Entry 8G4P (X-ray diffraction, 2.25 A resolution); this record covers chains A and E of the 5 polymer chains in the assembly.

[Chain A]
Protein: 13T5 Fab heavy chain
Source organism: Homo sapiens
Notes: antibody fragment or engineered binder
Amino-acid sequence (232 residues; numbered 1 to 232; the number before each row is that of its first residue):
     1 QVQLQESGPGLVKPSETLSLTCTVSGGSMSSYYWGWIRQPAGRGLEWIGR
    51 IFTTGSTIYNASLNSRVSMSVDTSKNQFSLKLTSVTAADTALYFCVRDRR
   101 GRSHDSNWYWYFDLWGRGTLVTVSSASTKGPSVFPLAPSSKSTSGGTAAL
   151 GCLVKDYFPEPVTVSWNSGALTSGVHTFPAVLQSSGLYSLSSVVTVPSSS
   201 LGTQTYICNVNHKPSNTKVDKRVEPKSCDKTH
Disordered / not traced: 140-143, 227-232
Disulfide bonds: C22-C95, C152-C208
Glycans and other covalent adducts: N-acetylglucosamine (NAG) linked to N60

[Chain E]
Protein: Ara h 2 allergen
Source organism: Arachis hypogaea
UniProtKB: A0A445BYI5 (A0A445BYI5_ARAHY); numbering as in UniProt (aligned over 31-160)
Amino-acid sequence (135 residues; each row starts with the number of its first residue):
    26 GSAAARRCQSQLERANLRPCEQHLMQKIQRDEDSYERDPYSPSQDPYSPS
    76 PYDRRGAGSSQHQERCCNELNEFENNQRCMCEALQQIMENQSDRLQGRQQ
   126 EQQFKRELRNLPQQCGLRAPQRCDLDVESGGRDRY
Disordered / not traced: 26-29, 57-84, 152-160
Disulfide bonds: C33-C104, C45-C91, C92-C140, C106-C148
Differences from the reference sequence: expression tag (26-30)

[How chain A and chain E interact]
Residue-residue contacts (34):
  S30(A) with N41(E); R90(E), hydrogen bond
  S31(A) with N41(E), hydrogen bond; R90(E); N93(E), hydrogen bond (backbone-side chain); E94(E), hydrogen bond
  Y32(A) with Q86(E), hydrogen bond; E89(E); R90(E); N93(E)
  Y33(A) with N93(E), hydrogen bond (side chain-backbone); N96(E), hydrogen bond; E97(E), hydrogen bond
  F52(A) with N93(E); E94(E); E97(E)
  T54(A) with R39(E); A40(E)
  S56(A) with E97(E), hydrogen bond
  R99(A) with Q86(E); E89(E), salt bridge
  R100(A) with E89(E); C92(E); N93(E); C140(E), hydrogen bond (side chain-backbone); G141(E), hydrogen bond (side chain-backbone); L142(E)
  R102(A) with Q88(E), hydrogen bond
  W108(A) with E89(E); C92(E), hydrophobic; Q139(E), hydrogen bond (side chain-backbone); C140(E), hydrogen bond (side chain-backbone); G141(E)
  W110(A) with N96(E)
Interface residues without a listed pair, chain A (14 interface residues in all): T53, G101
Interface residues without a listed pair, chain E (17 interface residues in all): P44

[Overview]
14 residues of chain A face 17 of chain E across their interface; the contacts include 14 hydrogen bonds and 1
salt bridge. Polar contacts include R99(A)-E89(E), S30(A)-R90(E) and S31(A)-N41(E). Covalently linked
N-acetylglucosamine: at N60(A).
Here chain A is 13T5 Fab heavy chain (Homo sapiens) and chain E is Ara h 2 allergen (Arachis hypogaea). Entry
8G4P (Crystal structure of the peanut allergen Ara h 2 bound by two neutralizing antibodies 13T1 and ...) was
determined by X-ray diffraction.
